PDB entry 2UXC | X-ray diffraction, 2.90 A resolution | chains A and K of the 23 polymer chains in the assembly

# Chain A
Molecule: 16S ribosomal RNA
Source organism: Thermus thermophilus
Sequence (1522 nucleotides; each row starts with the number of its first residue; note: 42 numbers in that range are skipped by the numbering (no residue carries them; nothing is unmodelled there); a row labelled like 190A-190L holds insertion residues (190A, then the next letters in order); numbering starts at 0):
     0 UUUGUUGGAGAGUUUGAUCCUGGCUCAGGGUGAACGCUGGCGGCGUGCCU
    50 AAGACAUGCAAGUCGUGCGGG
    73 CCGCGGGGUUUU
    88 ACUCCG
    95 UGGUC
   101 AGCGGCGGACGGGUGAGUAACGCGUGGGU
  129A G
   130 ACCUACCCGGAAGAGGGGGACAACCCGGGGAAACUCGGGCUAAUCCCCCA
   180 UGUGGACCCGC
190A-190L CCCUUGGGGUGU
   191 GUCCAAAGGGCUUU
   216 GCCCGCUUCCGGAUGGGCCCGCGUCCCAUCAGCUAGUUGGUGGGGUAAUG
   266 GCCCACCAAGGCGACGACGGGUAGCCGGUCUGAGAGGAUGGCCGGCCACA
   316 GGGGCACUGAGACACGGGCCCCACUCCUACGGGAGGCAGCAGUUAGGAAU
   366 CUUCCGCAAUGGGCGCAAGCCUGACGGAGCGACGCCGCUUGGAGGAAGAA
   416 GCCCUUCGGGGUGUAAACUCCUGAA
   442 CCCGGGACGAAACCCCCGACGA
   474 GGGGACUGACGGUACCGGG
   494 GUAAUAGCGCCGGCCAACUCCGUGCCAGCAGCCGCGGUAAUACGGAGGGC
   544 GCGAGCGUUACCCGGAUUCACUGGGCGUAAAGGGCGUGUAGGCGGCCUGG
   594 GGCGUCCCAUGUGAAAGACCACGGCUCAACCGUGGGGGAGCGUGGGAUAC
   644 GCUCAGGCUAGACGGUGGGAGAGGGUGGUGGAAUUCCCGGAGUAGCGGUG
   694 AAAUGCGCAGAUACCGGGAGGAACGCCGAUGGCGAAGGCAGCCACCUGGU
   744 CCACCCGUGACGCUGAGGCGCGAAAGCGUGGGGAGCAAACCGGAUUAGAU
   794 ACCCGGGUAGUCCACGCCCUAAACGAUGCGCGCUAGGUCUCUGGGUCU
   848 CCUGGGGGCCGAAGCUAACGCGUUAAGCGCGCCGCCUGGGGAGUACGGCC
   898 GCAAGGCUGAAACUCAAAGGAAUUGACGGGGGCCCGCACAAGCGGUGGAG
   948 CAUGUGGUUUAAUUCGAAGCAACGCGAAGAACCUUACCAGGCCUUGACAU
   998 GCUAGG
 1003A G
  1004 AACCCGGGUGAAAGCCUGGGGUGCCCC
1030A-1030D GCGA
  1031 GGGGAGCCCUAGCACAGGUGCUGCAUGGCCGUCGUCAGCUCGUGCCGUGA
  1081 GGUGUUGGGUUAAGUCCCGCAACGAGCGCAACCCCCGCCGUUAGUUGCCA
  1131 GCGGUUCGGCCGGGCACUCUAACGGGACUGCCCGCGAAA
  1171 GCGGGAGGAAGGAGGGGACGACGUCUGGUCAGCAUGGCCCUUACGGCCUG
  1221 GGCGACACACGUGCUACAAUGCCCACUACAAAGCGAUGCCACCCGGCAAC
  1271 GGGGAGCUAAUCGCAAAAAGGUGGGCCCAGUUCGGAUUGGGGUCUGCAAC
  1321 CCGACCCCAUGAAGCCGGAAUCGCUAGUAAUCGCGGAUCAG
 1361A C
  1362 CAUGCCGCGGUGAAUACGUUCCCGGGCCUUGUACACACCGCCCGUCACGC
  1412 CAUGGGAGCGGGCUCUACCCGAAGUCGCCGGG
  1446 AGCCUACGGG
  1459 CAGGCGCCGAGGGUAGGGCCCGUGACUGGGGCGAAGUCGUAACAAGGUAG
  1509 CUGUACCGGAAGGUGCGGCUGGAUCACCUCCUUUCU
Not modelled in the structure: 0-4, 1535-1538
Bound ions: Mg2+ site 1: U12, C526, A914; Mg2+ site 2: G15, U920; Mg2+ site 3: G21, G22; Mg2+ site 4 near G21 (its only coordinating residue here); Mg2+ site 5: C48, G115; Mg2+ site 6 near A51 (its only coordinating residue here); Mg2+ site 7 near A53 (its only coordinating residue here); Mg2+ site 8: C58, U387; Mg2+ site 9: G61, U62, G105; Mg2+ site 10: G69, G70, U98; Mg2+ site 11: G107, G326; Mg2+ site 12: A109, G331; 107 more Mg2+ sites not listed; 21 more K+ sites not listed
Small-molecule neighbours: paromomycin (PAR): G1405, U1406, C1407, A1408, C1409, G1489, C1490, G1491, A1492, A1493, G1494, U1495, C1496

# Chain K
Molecule: Ribosomal protein S11
Source organism: Thermus thermophilus
Reference sequence: P80376 (RS11_THET8); aligned to UniProt positions 1-128 over residues 2-129 (the alignment contains insertions or deletions, so no single offset holds)
Amino-acid sequence (129 residues; row label = number of the first residue in the row):
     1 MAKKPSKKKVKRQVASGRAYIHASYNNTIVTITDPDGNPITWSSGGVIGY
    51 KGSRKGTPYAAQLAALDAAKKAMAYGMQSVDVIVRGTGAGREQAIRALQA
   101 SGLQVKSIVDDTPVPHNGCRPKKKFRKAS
Not modelled in the structure: 1-10
Bound ions: Mg2+: Asn26 (shared with G691(A), U692(A) of chain A)

# How chain A and chain K interact
Residue-residue contacts - 81 pairs, chain A then chain K:
  G674(A) with His116(K), base contact
  A675(A) with Val114(K), hydrogen bond to the sugar; Pro115(K), base contact; His116(K), hydrogen bond to the base; Gly118(K), base contact
  A676(A) with Pro113(K), sugar contact; Val114(K), sugar contact; Pro115(K), sugar contact
  U677(A) with Cys119(K), hydrogen bond to the base
  G683(A) with Asn38(K), base contact; Pro39(K), base contact
  A684(A) with Asn38(K), sugar contact; Pro39(K), hydrogen bond to the sugar
  G685(A) with Pro39(K), sugar contact; Ile40(K), phosphate contact; Trp42(K), sugar contact
  U686(A) with Trp42(K), base contact
  A687(A) with Trp42(K), sugar contact; Lys71(K), salt bridge to the phosphate
  G688(A) with Trp42(K), sugar contact; Ser44(K), hydrogen bond to the phosphate; Gly46(K), sugar contact; Val47(K), sugar contact
  C689(A) with Asn27(K), hydrogen bond to the phosphate; Ser44(K), hydrogen bond to the phosphate; Gly45(K), phosphate contact; Gly46(K), hydrogen bond to the phosphate; Lys55(K), salt bridge to the phosphate
  G690(A) with Asn27(K), hydrogen bond to the phosphate; Lys55(K), hydrogen bond to the base
  G691(A) with Asn26(K), hydrogen bond to the phosphate; Lys51(K), base contact; Gly52(K), base contact; Lys55(K), hydrogen bond to the base; Lys124(K), phosphate contact
  U692(A) with Asn26(K), hydrogen bond to the phosphate; Gly52(K), base contact; Ser53(K), hydrogen bond to the base; Lys124(K), salt bridge to the phosphate
  A694(A) with Ser53(K), hydrogen bond to the phosphate
  A695(A) with Gly52(K), phosphate contact; Ser53(K), hydrogen bond to the phosphate
  A704(A) with Trp42(K), base contact
  U705(A) with Ile29(K), base contact
  A706(A) with His22(K), phosphate contact; Ile29(K), sugar contact; Thr31(K), hydrogen bond to the sugar; Pro39(K), base contact
  C707(A) with Tyr20(K), hydrogen bond to the phosphate; Thr31(K), sugar contact; Gly37(K), hydrogen bond to the sugar; Pro39(K), base contact; Arg85(K), salt bridge to the phosphate
  C708(A) with Tyr20(K), sugar contact; Asp36(K), sugar contact; Gly37(K), sugar contact; Arg85(K), salt bridge to the phosphate
  G714(A) with Cys119(K), base contact
  A715(A) with Gly118(K), base contact
  A716(A) with Asn117(K), hydrogen bond to the sugar; Gly118(K), sugar contact
  C717(A) with His116(K), sugar contact; Asn117(K), sugar contact
  G718(A) with His116(K), stacking on the base; Asn117(K), hydrogen bond to the sugar
  A777(A) with Cys119(K), base contact
  G778(A) with Cys119(K), sugar contact; Arg120(K), hydrogen bond to the sugar
  C779(A) with Arg120(K), sugar contact; Pro121(K), sugar contact; Lys122(K), phosphate contact; Lys123(K), phosphate contact
  A780(A) with Lys122(K), phosphate contact; Lys123(K), hydrogen bond to the phosphate
  C796(A) with Lys123(K), phosphate contact
  C797(A) with Lys124(K), phosphate contact
  G798(A) with Lys122(K), salt bridge to the phosphate
  U1522(A) with Lys123(K), phosphate contact
  G1523(A) with Lys123(K), salt bridge to the phosphate
  C1524(A) with Arg120(K), salt bridge to the phosphate
  G1525(A) with Arg120(K), salt bridge to the phosphate
Also at the interface, not in a pair above, chain K (40 interface residues in all): Arg12, Arg18, Ser24, Thr33, Tyr75, Arg126

# Summary
Chain A and chain K form an interface of 37 and 40 residues respectively, with 23 hydrogen bonds, 9 salt
bridges and 1 aromatic stacking contact. Polar contacts include A675(A)-His116(K), U677(A)-Cys119(K) and
G690(A)-Lys55(K). Ligands of chain A: paromomycin.
Here chain A is 16S ribosomal RNA and chain K is Ribosomal protein S11, both from Thermus thermophilus. Entry
2UXC (Crystal structure of an extended tRNA anticodon stem loop in complex with its cognate mRNA UCGU ...) was
determined by X-ray diffraction (same publication as 2UXD and 2UXB).
